PDB entry 5GOE | X-ray diffraction, 1.80 A resolution | chain A

== Chain A ==
Molecule: Mitofusin-1
From: Homo sapiens
Notes: EC 3.6.5.-; engineered mutation(s): T109A
UniProtKB: Q8IWA4 (MFN1_HUMAN); residue numbers follow UniProt; this construct covers 1-369, 696-741
Sequence (422 residues; numbered -6 to 741; 326 numbers in that range are skipped by the numbering (no residue carries them; nothing is unmodelled there); the number before each row is that of its first residue; numbers below 1 keep their minus sign (Gly-6 is residue -6)):
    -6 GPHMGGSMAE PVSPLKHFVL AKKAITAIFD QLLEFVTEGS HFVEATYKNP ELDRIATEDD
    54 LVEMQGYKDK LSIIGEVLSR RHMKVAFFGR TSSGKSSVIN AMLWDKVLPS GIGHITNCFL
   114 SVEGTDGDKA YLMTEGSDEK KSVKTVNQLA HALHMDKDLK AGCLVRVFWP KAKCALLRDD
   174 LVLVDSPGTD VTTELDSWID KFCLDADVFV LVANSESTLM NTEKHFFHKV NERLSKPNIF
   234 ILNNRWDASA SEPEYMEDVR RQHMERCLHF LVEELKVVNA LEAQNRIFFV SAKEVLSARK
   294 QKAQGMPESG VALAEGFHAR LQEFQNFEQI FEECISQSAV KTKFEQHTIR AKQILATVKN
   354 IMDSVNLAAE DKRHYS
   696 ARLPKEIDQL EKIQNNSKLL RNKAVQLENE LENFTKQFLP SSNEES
Not modelled in the structure: -6 to 3, 144-154, 186-188, 297-304, 736-741
Differences from the reference sequence: expression tag (-6 to 0)
Disulfides: Cys111-Cys156
Ligand contacts: GDP (guanosine-5'-diphosphate): Arg83, Thr84, Ser85, Ser86, Gly87, Lys88, Ser89, Ser90, Gly106, Asn237, Arg238, Asp240, Val283, Ser284, Ala285, Lys286
Swiss-Prot annotation at these positions:
  - region: Gly82 to Ser89 (G1 motif), Ile108, Thr109 (G2 motif), Asp178 to Gly181 (G3 motif), Asn237 to Asp240 (G4 motif), Glu266 (G5 motif), Glu338 to Asp364 (Part of a helix bundle domain, formed by helices from N-terminal and C-terminal regions), Asp703 to Leu734 (Part of a helix bundle domain, formed by helices from N-terminal and C-terminal regions)
  - binding site (GTP): Ser85 to Ser90, Asn237 to Asp240, Ser284, Lys286
  - mutagenesis: Lys15 (K15A: Decreases GTPase activity. Impairs mitochondrial fusion), Arg74 (R74P: Mildly decreases GTPase activity and impairs mitochondrial fusion), Lys88 (K88A: Abolishes GTPase activity. Abolishes dimerization; K88T: Induces a strong decrease in mitochondrial clustering), Lys99 (K99A: Mildly decreases GTPase activity), Pro102 (P102L: Impairs protein folding. Decreases GTPase activity), His107 (H107A: Loss of function in mitochondrial fusion. Abolishes GTPase activity, but has no effect on GTP binding), Thr109 (T109A: Acts as a dominant negative mutant; induces fragmentation of mitochondria), His144 (H144A: Abolishes GTPase activity. Abolishes dimerization), Asp173 (D173A: Decreases GTPase activity), Asp189 (D189A: Causes mitochondrial clumping), Glu209 (E209A: Abolishes dimerization. Loss of function in mitochondrial fusion. Abolishes GTPase activity, but has no effect on GTP binding), Arg238 (R238A: Abolishes dimerization. Loss of function in mitochondrial fusion. Abolishes GTPase activity, but has no effect on GTP binding), 7 further mutagenesis entries in UniProt
Reported in the primary citation:
  - mutagenesis - W239A: abolished binding to nucleotide
  - catalytic residues: His107
  - mutagenesis - H107A: unchanged binding to guanine nucleotides
  - mutagenesis - H107A: abolished catalytic activity on GTP

== Summary ==
Bound to chain A: GDP. Curated annotation (UniProt) lists 12 GTP-binding residues and 19 mutagenesis sites.
The paper reports the catalytic residue His107; W239A abolishes binding to nucleotide.
Chain A is Mitofusin-1 (Homo sapiens); the structure, Truncated mitofusin-1, GDP-bound, was determined by
X-ray diffraction, deposited together with 5GOM, 5GO4 and 5GOF.
